PDB entry 8T2R | electron microscopy, 3.10 A resolution | chains D and A of the 3 polymer chains in the assembly

# Chain D
Protein: Group II intron reverse transcriptase/maturase
Organism: [Eubacterium] rectale
Notes: EC 2.7.7.49
UniProtKB: A0A173ZME3 (A0A173ZME3_9FIRM); residue numbers follow UniProt; this construct covers 1-427
Sequence (427 residues; numbered 1 to 427; the number before each row is that of its first residue):
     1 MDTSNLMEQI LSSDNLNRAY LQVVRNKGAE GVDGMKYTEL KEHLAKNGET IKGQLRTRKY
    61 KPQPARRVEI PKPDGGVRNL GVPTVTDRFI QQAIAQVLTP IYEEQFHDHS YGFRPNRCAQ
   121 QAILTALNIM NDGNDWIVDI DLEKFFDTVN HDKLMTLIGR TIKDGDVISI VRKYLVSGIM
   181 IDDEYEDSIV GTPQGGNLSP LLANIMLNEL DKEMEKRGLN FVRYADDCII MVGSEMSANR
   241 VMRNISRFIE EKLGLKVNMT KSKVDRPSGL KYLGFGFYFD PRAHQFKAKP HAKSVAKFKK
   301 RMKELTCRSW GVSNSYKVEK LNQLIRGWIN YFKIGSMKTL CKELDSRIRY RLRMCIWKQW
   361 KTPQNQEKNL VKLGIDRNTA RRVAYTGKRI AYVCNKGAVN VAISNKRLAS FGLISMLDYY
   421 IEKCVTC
Disordered / not traced: 1-3, 65-80, 178-195, 426-427
Reported in the primary citation:
  - mutagenesis - W310A/Q359A, K361A, K361A/T362A/N365A: abolished catalytic activity
  - mutagenesis - K372A/R377A: decreased catalytic activity

# Chain A
Molecule: 5'exon
Organism: [Eubacterium] rectale
Sequence (7 nucleotides; row label = number of the first residue in the row):
     2 UUUCUUU
Bound ions: Ca2+: U8 (shared with 2 residues of chain B)

# How chain D and chain A interact
Pairs across the interface (16; chain D residue first):
  Asn378(D) - U4(A)  hydrogen bond to the base
  Arg381(D) - U4(A)  hydrogen bond to the phosphate
  Arg381(D) - C5(A)  salt bridge to the phosphate
  Arg382(D) - U2(A)  salt bridge to the phosphate
  Arg382(D) - U4(A)  salt bridge to the phosphate
  Val383(D) - U2(A)  base contact
  Tyr385(D) - U3(A)  hydrogen bond to the sugar
  Tyr385(D) - C5(A)  base contact
  Tyr385(D) - U6(A)  hydrogen bond to the phosphate
  Thr386(D) - U2(A)  hydrogen bond to the sugar
  Lys388(D) - U3(A)  base contact
  Arg389(D) - U3(A)  salt bridge to the phosphate
  Tyr392(D) - U2(A)  hydrogen bond to the sugar
  Val393(D) - U2(A)  base contact
  Gly397(D) - U2(A)  base contact
  Ala398(D) - U2(A)  hydrogen bond to the base
Other interface residues (no listed pair), chain D (14 interface residues in all): Gln364, Lys396

# In short
The interface between chain D and chain A involves 14 residues on one side and 5 on the other, with 7 hydrogen
bonds and 4 salt bridges. Polar pairs include Asn378(D)-U4(A), Ala398(D)-U2(A) and Tyr385(D)-U3(A). The paper
reports that W310A/Q359A, K361A and K361A/T362A/N365A of chain D abolish catalytic activity; K372A/R377A of
chain D reduce catalytic activity.
Here chain D is Group II intron reverse transcriptase/maturase and chain A is 5'exon, both from [Eubacterium]
rectale. Entry 8T2R (Structure of a group II intron ribonucleoprotein in the pre-ligation (pre-2F) state) was
determined by electron microscopy (same publication as 8T2S and 8T2T).
